8QYD - chains B and F of the 7 polymer chains in the assembly; structure by electron microscopy, 2.67 A resolution.

[Chain B]
Molecule: Anti-phage defense ZorAB system ZorA
From: Escherichia coli
UniProt: A0A0V7WZR2 (A0A0V7WZR2_ECOLX); residue numbers follow UniProt; this construct covers 1-729
Sequence (729 residues; row label = number of the first residue in the row):
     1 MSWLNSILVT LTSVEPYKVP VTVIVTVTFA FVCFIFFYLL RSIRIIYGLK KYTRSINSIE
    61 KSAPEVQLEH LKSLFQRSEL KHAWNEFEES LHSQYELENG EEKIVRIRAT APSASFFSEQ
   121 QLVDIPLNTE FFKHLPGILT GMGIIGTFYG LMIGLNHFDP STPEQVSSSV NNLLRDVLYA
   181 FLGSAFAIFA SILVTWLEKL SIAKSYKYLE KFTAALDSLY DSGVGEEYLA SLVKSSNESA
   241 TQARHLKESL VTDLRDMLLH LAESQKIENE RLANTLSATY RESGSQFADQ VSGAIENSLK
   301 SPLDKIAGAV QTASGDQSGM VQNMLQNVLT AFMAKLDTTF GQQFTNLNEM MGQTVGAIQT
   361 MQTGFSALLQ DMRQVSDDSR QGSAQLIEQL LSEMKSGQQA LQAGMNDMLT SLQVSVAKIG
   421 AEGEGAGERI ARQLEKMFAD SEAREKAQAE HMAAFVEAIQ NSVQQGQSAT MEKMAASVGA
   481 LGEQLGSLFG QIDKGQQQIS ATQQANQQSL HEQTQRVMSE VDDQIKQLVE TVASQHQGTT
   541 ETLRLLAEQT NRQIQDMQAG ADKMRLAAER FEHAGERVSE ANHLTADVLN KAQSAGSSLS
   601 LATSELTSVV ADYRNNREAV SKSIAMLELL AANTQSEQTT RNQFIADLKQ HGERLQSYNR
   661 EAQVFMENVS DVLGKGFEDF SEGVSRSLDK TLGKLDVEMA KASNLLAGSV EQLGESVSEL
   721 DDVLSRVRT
Disordered / not traced: 281-729
Bound ions: Ca2+ site 1: Glu86, Glu89 (shared with 2 residues of chain C); Ca2+ site 2: Asp217, Tyr220 (shared with 2 residues of chain A)
What the authors report for this chain:
  - Ca2+ coordination: Glu86, Glu89
  - contacts within the chain: Arg108-Glu227 (salt bridge)
  - binding site for palmitic acid: Leu250, Leu254, Leu258, Leu261
  - mutagenesis - L250G/L254G/L258G/L261G, L250N/L254N/L258N/L261N: decreased stability in response to TMD domain

[Chain F]
Molecule: Membrane protein
From: Escherichia coli
UniProt: A0A0V7WZP0 (A0A0V7WZP0_ECOLX); residue numbers follow UniProt; this construct covers 1-246
Sequence (246 residues; numbered 1 to 246; the number before each row is that of its first residue):
     1 MFGNAFGVKK RRSDEAEKPF WISYADLMTA MMVLFLVVMV ASLSSVTQRI QRAEQGEKAR
    61 GQDISRLCER LELHARNVNK NIVVDCHDNR ISFGEAGRFA HNQFFLNAEG QKALQDVVPL
   121 VLEASNSEEG KKWFKQIVIE GFTDTDGSYL YNLHLSLQRS EWVMCSLLDS RSPLQKNISA
   181 EQQLQIRKLF LAGGVSFNNA KESKEASRRV ELRMQFFGLK DKRDKADEVD FPPVVNKEVC
   241 QLVMPL
Cystine bridges: Cys68-Cys86, Cys165-Cys240
What the authors report for this chain:
  - mutagenesis - D26N: abolished localization to ZorD
  - mutagenesis - Y151A/N152A/L155A/R159A: decreased stability

[Chain B / chain F interface]
Contacting residue pairs - 8 pairs, chain B then chain F:
  Thr110(B) with Ala5(F); Phe6(F)
  Ala111(B) with Phe6(F)
  Pro112(B) with Ala5(F); Phe6(F)
  Val166(B) with Leu43(F), hydrophobic
  Val170(B) with Leu43(F), hydrophobic
  Ser222(B) with Phe6(F)
Other interface residues (no listed pair), chain B (9 interface residues in all): Ala109, Leu174, Phe181
Other interface residues (no listed pair), chain F (6 interface residues in all): Met32, Leu36, Met39

[Overview]
9 residues of chain B face 6 of chain F across their interface. Asp217(B) and Tyr220(B) coordinate Ca2+ site
2. From the paper: a binding site for palmitic acid at Leu250(B), Leu254(B) and Leu258(B) among others;
L250G/L254G/L258G/L261G and L250N/L254N/L258N/L261N of chain B reduce stability in response to TMD domain; 4
substitutions were tested in all.
Here chain B is Anti-phage defense ZorAB system ZorA and chain F is Membrane protein, both from Escherichia
coli. Entry 8QYD (Zorya anti-bacteriophage defense system ZorAB) was determined by electron microscopy (same
publication as 8QYH, 8QYK and 8QYY).
